4ROC - chains A and N of the 4 polymer chains in the assembly; structure by X-ray diffraction, 1.90 A resolution.

# Chain A
Protein: Transcription factor IIIB 50 kDa subunit
From: Homo sapiens
Reference sequence: Q9HAW0 (BRF2_HUMAN); numbering as in UniProt (aligned over 62-419)
Chain sequence (360 residues; numbered 60 to 419; the number before each row is that of its first residue):
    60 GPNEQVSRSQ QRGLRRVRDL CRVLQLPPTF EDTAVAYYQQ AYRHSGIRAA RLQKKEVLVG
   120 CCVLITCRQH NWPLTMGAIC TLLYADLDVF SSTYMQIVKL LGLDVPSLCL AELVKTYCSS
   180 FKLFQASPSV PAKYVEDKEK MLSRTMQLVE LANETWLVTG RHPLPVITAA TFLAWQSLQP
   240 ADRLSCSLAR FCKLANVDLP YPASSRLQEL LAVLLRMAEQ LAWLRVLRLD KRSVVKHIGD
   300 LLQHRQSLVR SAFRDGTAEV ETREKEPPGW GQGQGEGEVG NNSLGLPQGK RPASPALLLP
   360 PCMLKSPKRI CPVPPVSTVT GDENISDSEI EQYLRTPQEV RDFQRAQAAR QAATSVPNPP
Not modelled in the structure: 60-64, 315-355, 408-419
Sequence notes: expression tag (60-61)
Swiss-Prot annotation at these positions:
  - region: Ala108 to Lys114 (Interaction with target DNA), Leu357 to Leu363 (Required for the formation of a ternary complex with DNA and TBP)
  - modified residue: Ser353 (Phosphoserine), Cys361 (Cysteine sulfenic acid (-SOH))
  - mutagenesis: Arg110 (R110A: Decreases affinity for DNA), Cys361 (C361A: Abolishes response to oxidative stress. Abolishes the decrease in the formation of a ternary complex with DNA and TBP in response to oxidative stress ...)
From the paper describing this entry:
  - binding site for Non-template strand: Ala108, Arg110, Lys113, Cys361
  - binding site for Template strand (chain N): Arg110, Lys114
  - specificity-determining residues: Arg110, Tyr260
  - mutagenesis - R110A: decreased binding to DNA
  - post-translational modification sites: Cys361, Cys370
  - mutagenesis - C361A: unchanged binding to TBP/DNA complexes
  - mutagenesis - C361D (50-fold): decreased binding to TBP-DNA complexes
  - mutagenesis - C361D: unchanged binding to TATA-box-binding protein

# Chain N
Molecule: Template strand
Sequence (28 nucleotides; each row starts with the number of its first residue):
     1 ATTGAAGGGC TTAAAATAGG TGTGACAG
Not modelled in the structure: 1

# How chain A and chain N interact
Contacting residue pairs - 17 pairs, chain A then chain N:
  Ser66(A) - DA25(N)  hydrogen bond to the phosphate
  Ser68(A) - DG24(N)  hydrogen bond to the phosphate
  Arg107(A) - DG24(N)  sugar contact
  Ala108(A) - DG22(N)  hydrogen bond to the base
  Ala109(A) - DT23(N)  sugar contact
  Arg110(A) - DG22(N)  phosphate contact
  Arg110(A) - DT23(N)  sugar contact
  Leu111(A) - DT23(N)  hydrogen bond to the phosphate
  Leu111(A) - DG24(N)  phosphate contact
  Lys114(A) - DT23(N)  hydrogen bond to the phosphate
  Lys114(A) - DG24(N)  salt bridge to the phosphate
  Asp147(A) - DT11(N)  sugar contact
  Ser150(A) - DT12(N)  hydrogen bond to the phosphate
  Met154(A) - DT12(N)  phosphate contact
  Met154(A) - DA13(N)  phosphate contact
  Ser246(A) - DT3(N)  phosphate contact
  Ser263(A) - DG4(N)  phosphate contact
Also at the interface, not in a pair above, chain A (16 interface residues in all): Ser151, Ala248, Gln267
Also at the interface, not in a pair above, chain N (12 interface residues in all): DC10, DG20, DT21

# Overview
The interface between chain A and chain N involves 16 residues on one side and 12 on the other, with 6
hydrogen bonds and 1 salt bridge. Among the polar pairs are Ala108(A)-DG22(N), Ser66(A)-DA25(N) and
Ser68(A)-DG24(N). The paper reports a binding site for Non-template strand at Ala108(A), Arg110(A) and
Lys113(A) among others; R110A of chain A reduces binding to DNA; 3 substitutions were tested in all.
Here chain A is Transcription factor IIIB 50 kDa subunit (Homo sapiens) and chain N is Template strand. Entry
4ROC (Human TFIIB-related factor 2 (Brf2) and TBP bound to U6#2 promoter) was determined by X-ray diffraction
(same publication as 4ROD and 4ROE).
